6M1Y - chains A and B; structure by electron microscopy, 3.20 A resolution.

[Chain A (and B)]
Name: Solute carrier family 12 member 6
From: Homo sapiens
Notes: chain B of this document is another copy of the same molecule, construct and numbering; everything in this record applies to it too
UniProt: Q9UHW9 (S12A6_HUMAN), isoform Q9UHW9-2; residues 1-1099 here = UniProt positions 1-1099
Sequence (1112 residues; each row starts with the number of its first residue; numbers below 1 keep their minus sign (Met-12 is residue -12)):
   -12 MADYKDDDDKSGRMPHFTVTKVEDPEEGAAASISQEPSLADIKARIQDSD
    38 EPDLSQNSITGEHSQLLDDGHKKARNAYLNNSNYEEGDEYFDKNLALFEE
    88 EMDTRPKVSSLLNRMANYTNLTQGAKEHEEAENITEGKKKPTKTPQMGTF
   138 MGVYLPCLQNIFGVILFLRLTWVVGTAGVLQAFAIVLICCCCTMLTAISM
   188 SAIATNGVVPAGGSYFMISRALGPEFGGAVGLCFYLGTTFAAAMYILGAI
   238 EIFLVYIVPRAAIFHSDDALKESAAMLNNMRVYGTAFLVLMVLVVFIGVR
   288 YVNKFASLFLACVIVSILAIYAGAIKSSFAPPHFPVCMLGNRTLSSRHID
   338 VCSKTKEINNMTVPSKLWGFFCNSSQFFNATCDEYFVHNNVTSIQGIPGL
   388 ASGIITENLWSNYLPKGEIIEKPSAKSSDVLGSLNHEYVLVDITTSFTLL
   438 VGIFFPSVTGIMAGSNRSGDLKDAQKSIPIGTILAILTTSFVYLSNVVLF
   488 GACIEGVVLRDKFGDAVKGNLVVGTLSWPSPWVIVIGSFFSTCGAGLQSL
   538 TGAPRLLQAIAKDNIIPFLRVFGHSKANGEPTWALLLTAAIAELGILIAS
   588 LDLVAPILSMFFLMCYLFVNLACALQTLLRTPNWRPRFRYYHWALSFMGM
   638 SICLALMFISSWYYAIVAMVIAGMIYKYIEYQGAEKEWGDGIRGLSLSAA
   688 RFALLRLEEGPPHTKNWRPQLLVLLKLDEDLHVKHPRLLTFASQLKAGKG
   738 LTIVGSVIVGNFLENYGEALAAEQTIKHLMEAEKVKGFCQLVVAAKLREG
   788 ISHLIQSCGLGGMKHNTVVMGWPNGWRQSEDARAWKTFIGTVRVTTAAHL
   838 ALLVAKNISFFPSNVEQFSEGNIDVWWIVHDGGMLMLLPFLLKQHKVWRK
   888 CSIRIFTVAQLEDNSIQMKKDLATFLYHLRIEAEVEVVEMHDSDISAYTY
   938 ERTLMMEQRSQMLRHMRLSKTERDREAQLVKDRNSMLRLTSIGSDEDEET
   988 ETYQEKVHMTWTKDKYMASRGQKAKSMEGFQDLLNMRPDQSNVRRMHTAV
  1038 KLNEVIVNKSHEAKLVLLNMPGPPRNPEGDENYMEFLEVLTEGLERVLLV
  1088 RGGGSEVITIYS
Disordered / not traced: -12 to 99, 121-132, 973-993, 1001-1029
Disulfides: Cys324-Cys339, Cys359-Cys369
Glycans and other covalent adducts: N-acetylglucosamine (NAG) linked to Asn328, Asn347, Asn360, Asn366, Asn377
Modified residues: Thr940 (phosphothreonine; TPO); Thr997 (phosphothreonine; TPO)
Construct notes: initiating methionine (-12); expression tag (-11 to 0)
Metal / ion sites: K+: Asn147, Ile148, Pro443, Ser444, Thr446
Curated features (UniProtKB/Swiss-Prot):
  - modified residue: Ser981 (Phosphoserine)
  - natural variant: Arg207 (R207C: In ACCPN; R207H: In CMT2II), Ser415 (F415S: this construct carries the variant)
  - mutagenesis: Ser96 (S96A: Increases Rb(+) uptake; when associated with D-991 and D-991; S96D: Decreases Rb(+) uptake; when associated with D-991 and D-1048)
From the paper describing this entry:
  - contacts within the chain: His115-Phe203, Glu116-Lys549 (salt bridge)
  - specificity-determining residues: Phe441 (proposed by the authors, not directly observed)

[How chain A and chain B interact]
Residue-residue contacts (84; chain A residue first):
  Glu119(A) - Gln854(B)
  Glu119(A) - Lys883(B)
  Glu119(A) - Arg886(B)  salt bridge
  Asn120(A) - Gln854(B)
  Asn120(A) - Arg886(B)
  Arg557(A) - Arg917(B)
  Trp649(A) - Trp649(B)
  Glu672(A) - Ile1097(B)
  Lys673(A) - Arg705(B)
  Glu674(A) - Lys736(B)
  Glu674(A) - Gly737(B)  hydrogen bond (side chain-backbone)
  Trp675(A) - Gln707(B)
  Trp675(A) - Leu738(B)
  Gly676(A) - Asn703(B)  hydrogen bond (backbone-side chain)
  Gly676(A) - Arg705(B)
  Asp677(A) - Thr701(B)
  Arg680(A) - Leu694(B)  hydrogen bond (side chain-backbone)
  Ser683(A) - Ala690(B)
  Ser683(A) - Arg693(B)  hydrogen bond
  Leu684(A) - Leu694(B)  hydrophobic
  Ala687(A) - Ala690(B)  hydrophobic
  Arg688(A) - Gly735(B)
  Arg688(A) - Gly737(B)  hydrogen bond (side chain-backbone)
  Arg688(A) - Met800(B)
  Ala690(A) - Ser683(B)
  Ala690(A) - Ala687(B)  hydrophobic
  Leu691(A) - Phe775(B)  hydrophobic
  Leu692(A) - Lys773(B)
  Arg693(A) - Ser683(B)  hydrogen bond
  Leu694(A) - Arg680(B)  hydrogen bond (backbone-side chain)
  Leu694(A) - Leu684(B)  hydrophobic
  Glu695(A) - Phe775(B)
  Thr701(A) - Asp677(B)
  Asn703(A) - Gly676(B)  hydrogen bond (side chain-backbone)
  Arg705(A) - Lys673(B)
  Arg705(A) - Gly676(B)
  Gln707(A) - Trp675(B)
  Gly735(A) - Arg688(B)
  Lys736(A) - Glu674(B)
  Gly737(A) - Glu674(B)  hydrogen bond (backbone-side chain)
  Gly737(A) - Arg688(B)  hydrogen bond (backbone-side chain)
  Leu738(A) - Trp675(B)
  Phe749(A) - Gln793(B)
  Phe749(A) - Val831(B)
  Leu750(A) - Arg830(B)
  Leu750(A) - Val831(B)
  Tyr753(A) - Ala834(B)
  Lys773(A) - Leu692(B)
  Phe775(A) - Leu691(B)  hydrophobic
  Phe775(A) - Glu695(B)
  Phe775(A) - Leu797(B)
  Gln777(A) - Ser794(B)
  Gln777(A) - Gly796(B)
  Val779(A) - His790(B)
  Val779(A) - Gln793(B)
  Val780(A) - His790(B)
  Val780(A) - Gln793(B)
  Ala781(A) - His790(B)
  Ala782(A) - Glu786(B)
  Glu786(A) - Ala782(B)
  His790(A) - Val779(B)
  His790(A) - Val780(B)
  His790(A) - Ala781(B)
  His790(A) - His790(B)  hydrogen bond
  Gln793(A) - Phe749(B)
  Gln793(A) - Val779(B)
  Gln793(A) - Val780(B)
  Ser794(A) - Gln777(B)
  Gly796(A) - Gln777(B)
  Gly796(A) - Leu797(B)
  Leu797(A) - Phe775(B)
  Leu797(A) - Gly796(B)
  Met800(A) - Arg688(B)
  Arg830(A) - Leu750(B)
  Val831(A) - Phe749(B)
  Val831(A) - Leu750(B)
  Ala834(A) - Tyr753(B)
  Gln854(A) - Glu119(B)
  Gln854(A) - Asn120(B)
  Lys883(A) - Glu119(B)
  Arg886(A) - Glu119(B)  salt bridge
  Arg886(A) - Asn120(B)
  Arg917(A) - Arg557(B)
  Ile1097(A) - Glu672(B)
Interface residues without a listed pair, chain A (67 interface residues in all): Arg617, Phe645, Ile653, Ile679, Ala686, Gly697, Ile740, Gly774, Leu778, Gly799, Ala835, Lys887, Ser1099
Interface residues without a listed pair, chain B (67 interface residues in all): Arg617, Phe645, Ile653, Ile679, Ala686, Gly697, Ile740, Gly774, Leu778, Gly799, Ala835, Lys887, Ser1099
From the paper, about this interface:
  - specific contacts: Glu119(A)-Arg886(B) (salt bridge)

[Summary]
The chain A/chain B interface involves 67 residues from each chain, with 11 hydrogen bonds and 2 salt bridges.
Polar pairs include Glu119(A)-Arg886(B), Glu674(A)-Gly737(B) and Gly676(A)-Asn703(B). The authors report a
salt bridge between Glu119(A) and Arg886(B). The paper reports the specificity determinant Phe441(A); contacts
within the chain involving His115(A), Phe203(A) and Glu116(A) among others.
Chain A and chain B are both Solute carrier family 12 member 6 (Homo sapiens); the structure, The overall
structure of KCC3, was determined by electron microscopy, deposited together with 6M22 and 6M23.
